3V11 - chains B and D of the 4 polymer chains in the assembly; structure by X-ray diffraction, 5.00 A resolution (low resolution: residue-level contacts below are approximate; hydrogen-bond / salt-bridge calls are withheld).

# Chain B
Name: Translation initiation factor 2 subunit alpha
Organism: Sulfolobus solfataricus
Reference sequence: Q97Z79 (IF2A_SULSO); residues 1-266 here = UniProt positions 1-266
Chain sequence (266 residues; row label = number of the first residue in the row):
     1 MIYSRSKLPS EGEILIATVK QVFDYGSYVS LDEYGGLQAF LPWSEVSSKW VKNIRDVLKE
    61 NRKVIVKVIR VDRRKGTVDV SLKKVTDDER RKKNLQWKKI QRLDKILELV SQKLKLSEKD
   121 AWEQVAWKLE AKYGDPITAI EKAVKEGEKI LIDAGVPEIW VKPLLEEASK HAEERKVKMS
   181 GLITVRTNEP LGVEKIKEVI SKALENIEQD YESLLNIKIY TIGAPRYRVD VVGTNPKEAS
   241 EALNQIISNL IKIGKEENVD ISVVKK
Unresolved in the structure: 48-52, 170-174, 265-266

# Chain D
Molecule: Initiator tRNA
Organism: Escherichia coli
Sequence (77 nucleotides; row label = number of the first residue in the row):
     1 CGCGGGGUGG AGCAGCC
   17A U
    18 GGUAGCUCGU CGGGCUCAUA ACCCGAAGAU CGUCGGUUCA AAUCCGGCCC CCGCAACCA
Unresolved in the structure: 1
Glycans and other covalent adducts: methionine (MET) linked to A76
Modified positions: 4SU (4-thiouridine-5'-monophosphate) at position 8, H2U (5,6-dihydrouridine-5'-monophosphate) at position 20, OMC (o2'-methylycytidine-5'-monophosphate) at position 32, 5MU (5-methyluridine 5'-monophosphate) at position 54, PSU (pseudouridine-5'-monophosphate) at position 55

# How chain B and chain D interact
Contacting residue pairs - 19 pairs, chain B then chain D:
  Asn53(B) with H2U_20(D); G22(D)
  Ile54(B) with H2U_20(D)
  Asp56(B) with H2U_20(D)
  Val57(B) with H2U_20(D)
  Arg62(B) with G19(D); H2U_20(D); A57(D)
  Lys63(B) with G19(D); C56(D)
  Asn94(B) with G19(D)
  Trp97(B) with G19(D); C56(D)
  Gln101(B) with PSU_55(D); C56(D)
  Lys105(B) with PSU_55(D); C56(D)
  Ile222(B) with C71(D); A72(D)
Other interface residues (no listed pair), chain B (13 interface residues in all): Asn61, Arg228
Other interface residues (no listed pair), chain D (11 interface residues in all): C3, A21, 5MU_54

# In short
13 residues of chain B face 11 of chain D across their interface. Covalently linked methionine: at A76(D).
Chain B is Translation initiation factor 2 subunit alpha (Sulfolobus solfataricus) and chain D is Initiator
tRNA (Escherichia coli); the structure, Structure of the ternary initiation complex AIF2:GDPNP:methionylated
initiator TRNA, was determined by X-ray diffraction.
